PDB entry 3L70 | X-ray diffraction, 2.75 A resolution | chains O and V of the 20 polymer chains in the assembly

== Chain O ==
Protein: Mitochondrial ubiquinol-cytochrome-c reductase complex core protein 2
Source organism: Gallus gallus
Notes: EC 1.10.2.2
UniProtKB: D0VX29 (D0VX29_CHICK); residues -1 to 439 here correspond to UniProt positions 1-441 (UniProt number = residue number + 2)
Sequence (441 residues; each row starts with the number of its first residue; numbers below 1 keep their minus sign (Ser-1 is residue -1)):
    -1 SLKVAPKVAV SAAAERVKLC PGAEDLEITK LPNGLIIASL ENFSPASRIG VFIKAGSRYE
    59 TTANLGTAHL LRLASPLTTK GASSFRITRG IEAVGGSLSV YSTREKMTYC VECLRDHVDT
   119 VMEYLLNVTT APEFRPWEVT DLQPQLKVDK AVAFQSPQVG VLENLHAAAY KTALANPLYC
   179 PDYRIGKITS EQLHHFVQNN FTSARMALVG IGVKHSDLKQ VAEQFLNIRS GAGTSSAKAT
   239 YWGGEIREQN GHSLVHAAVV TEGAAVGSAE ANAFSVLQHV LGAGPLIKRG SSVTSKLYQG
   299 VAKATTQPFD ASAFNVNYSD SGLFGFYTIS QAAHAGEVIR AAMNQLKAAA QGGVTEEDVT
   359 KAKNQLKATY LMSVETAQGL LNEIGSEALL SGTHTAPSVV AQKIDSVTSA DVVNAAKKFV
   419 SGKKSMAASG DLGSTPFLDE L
Unresolved in the structure: -1 to 17

== Chain V ==
Protein: Cytochrome b-c1 complex subunit Rieske, mitochondrial
Source organism: Gallus gallus
Notes: EC 1.10.2.2
UniProtKB: Q5ZLR5 (UCRI_CHICK); residues 47-78 here correspond to UniProt positions 45-76 (UniProt number = residue number - 2)
Sequence (47 residues; row label = number of the first residue in the row; note: 7 numbers in that range are skipped by the numbering (no residue carries them; nothing is unmodelled there); X marks 15 residues of unknown identity (built as UNK)):
    25 XXXXXXXXX
    35 XXXXXX
    47 RPLLCRESMS GRSARRDLVA GISLNAPASV RY
Unresolved in the structure: 25-27, 78

== How chain O and chain V interact ==
Contacting residue pairs - 67 pairs, chain O then chain V:
  Arg70(O) - Ala66(V)
  Arg70(O) - Ile68(V)
  Leu71(O) - Ile68(V)  hydrophobic
  Ile89(O) - Leu70(V)  hydrophobic
  Gly94(O) - Asn71(V)
  Ser95(O) - Asn71(V)
  Leu96(O) - Ser69(V)
  Leu96(O) - Leu70(V)  hydrogen bond (backbone-backbone)
  Leu96(O) - Asn71(V)
  Ser97(O) - Ile68(V)
  Ser97(O) - Ser69(V)
  Val98(O) - Ala66(V)
  Val98(O) - Gly67(V)
  Val98(O) - Ile68(V)  hydrogen bond (backbone-backbone)
  Tyr99(O) - Ala66(V)
  Tyr99(O) - Gly67(V)
  Ser100(O) - Val65(V)
  Ser100(O) - Ala66(V)  hydrogen bond (backbone-backbone)
  Asp147(O) - Ile68(V)
  Asp147(O) - Ala74(V)
  Gln156(O) - Arg58(V)  hydrogen bond
  Gln156(O) - Leu64(V)
  Gln156(O) - Arg77(V)
  Val157(O) - Leu64(V)  hydrophobic
  Leu160(O) - Ala60(V)  hydrophobic
  Leu160(O) - Leu64(V)  hydrophobic
  Leu176(O) - Leu64(V)
  Leu176(O) - Ala66(V)  hydrophobic
  Tyr177(O) - Ala66(V)
  Tyr177(O) - Val76(V)
  Leu252(O) - Leu49(V)  hydrophobic
  Leu252(O) - Met55(V)  hydrophobic
  Gln276(O) - Arg61(V)
  Pro283(O) - Gly57(V)
  Arg287(O) - Glu53(V)
  Tyr296(O) - Arg52(V)
  Thr304(O) - Arg52(V)  hydrogen bond (backbone-side chain)
  Gln305(O) - Arg52(V)  hydrogen bond (backbone-side chain)
  Pro306(O) - Leu50(V)
  Pro306(O) - Cys51(V)  hydrophobic
  Pro306(O) - Arg52(V)
  Pro306(O) - Met55(V)
  Phe307(O) - Arg52(V)
  Phe307(O) - Met55(V)
  Asp308(O) - Met55(V)
  Asp308(O) - Ser56(V)
  Asp308(O) - Gly57(V)  hydrogen bond (side chain-backbone)
  Asp308(O) - Arg58(V)
  Asp308(O) - Ser59(V)  hydrogen bond
  Ala309(O) - Ser59(V)
  Ser310(O) - Ser59(V)
  Ala311(O) - Arg61(V)
  Phe312(O) - Ala60(V)  hydrophobic
  Phe312(O) - Arg61(V)
  Phe312(O) - Arg62(V)
  Asn313(O) - Arg61(V)  hydrogen bond (backbone-backbone)
  Asn313(O) - Arg62(V)
  Val314(O) - Arg62(V)
  Val314(O) - Asp63(V)
  Asn315(O) - Arg62(V)
  Tyr316(O) - Asp63(V)
  Tyr325(O) - Ser59(V)  hydrogen bond (backbone-side chain)
  Tyr325(O) - Ala60(V)  hydrophobic
  Ile327(O) - Met55(V)  hydrophobic
  Ile327(O) - Arg58(V)
  Ile327(O) - Ser59(V)
  Gln376(O) - Arg77(V)  hydrogen bond
Interface residues without a listed pair, chain O (48 interface residues in all): Ser73, Ile85, Thr86, Glu90, Thr101, Lys145, Ala149, Gln153, Ser154, Thr326, Ser328
Interface residues without a listed pair, chain V (26 interface residues in all): Ser75

== Overview ==
The interface between chain O and chain V involves 48 residues on one side and 26 on the other; the contacts
include 11 hydrogen bonds. Among the polar pairs are Gln156(O)-Arg58(V), Thr304(O)-Arg52(V) and
Gln305(O)-Arg52(V).
Chain O is Mitochondrial ubiquinol-cytochrome-c reductase complex core protein 2 and chain V is Cytochrome
b-c1 complex subunit Rieske, mitochondrial, both from Gallus gallus; the structure, Cytochrome BC1 complex
from chicken with trifloxystrobin bound, was determined by X-ray diffraction.
